Entry 3R22 (X-ray diffraction, 2.90 A resolution); this record covers chain A.

== Chain A ==
Protein: Serine/threonine-protein kinase 6
Organism: Homo sapiens
Notes: EC 2.7.11.1
Reference sequence: O14965 (STK6_HUMAN); residues 126-391 here = UniProt positions 126-391
Amino-acid sequence (271 residues; row label = number of the first residue in the row):
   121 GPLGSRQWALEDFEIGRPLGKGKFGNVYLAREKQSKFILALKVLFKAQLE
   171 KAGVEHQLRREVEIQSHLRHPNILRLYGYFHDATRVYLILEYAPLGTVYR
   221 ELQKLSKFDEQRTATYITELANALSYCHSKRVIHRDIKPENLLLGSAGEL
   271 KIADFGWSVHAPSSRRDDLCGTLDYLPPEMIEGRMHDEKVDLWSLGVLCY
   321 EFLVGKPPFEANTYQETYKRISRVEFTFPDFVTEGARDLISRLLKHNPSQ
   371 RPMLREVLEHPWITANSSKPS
Unresolved in the structure: 121-125, 282-290, 390-391
Differences from the reference sequence: expression tag (121-125); engineered mutation Asp287 (Thr in O14965), Asp288 (Thr in O14965)
Ligand contacts: D37 (N-{5-[(1-cycloheptyl-1H-pyrazolo[3,4-d]pyrimidin-6-yl)amino]pyridin-2-yl}methanesulfonamide): Arg137, Leu139, Gly140, Lys141, Val147, Ala160, Leu194, Leu210, Glu211, Tyr212, Ala213, Pro214, Gly216, Thr217, Arg220, Glu260, Leu263
Curated features (UniProtKB/Swiss-Prot):
  - region: His280 to Arg286, Leu289 to Leu293 (Activation segment)
  - active site: Asp256 (Proton acceptor)
  - binding site (ATP): Lys143, Lys162, Glu211 to Ala213, Glu260, Asn261, Asp274
  - modified residue: Ser342 (Phosphoserine)
  - cross-link: Lys258 (Glycyl lysine isopeptide (Lys-Gly) (interchain with G-Cter in SUMO2))
  - natural variant: Ser155 (S155R: In a colorectal adenocarcinoma sample), Val174 (V174M: In a metastatic melanoma sample)
  - mutagenesis: Lys162 (K162R: Loss of kinase activity), Phe165 (F165A: Decreases the interaction with phosphatase type 1 isoforms), Gly198 (G198N: Reduces interaction with TPX2. Reduces kinase activity tenfold. Promotes interaction with the AURKB binding partners INCENP and BIRC5 that are normally not bound by AURKA), Arg205 (R205A: Reduces ubiquitination and proteasomal degradation), Asp274 (D274N: Abolishes cilia disassembly and kinase activity), Cys290 (C290A: Enhances stability; when associated with A-393), Tyr334 (Y334A: Reduces binding to MYCN), Gln335 (Q335A: Reduces binding to MYCN), Phe346 (F346A: Decreases the interaction with phosphatase type 1 isoforms)

== In short ==
Bound to chain A: compound D37. From UniProt: active-site residue Asp256, 8 ATP-binding residues and 9
mutagenesis sites.
Chain A is Serine/threonine-protein kinase 6 (Homo sapiens); the structure, Design, synthesis, and biological
evaluation of pyrazolopyridine-sulfonamides as potent multiple-mitotic kinase (MMK) inhibitors (Part I), was
determined by X-ray diffraction together with 3R21 from the same study.
